PDB entry 7WGO | X-ray diffraction, 2.36 A resolution | chains A and B

Chain A:
Protein: Isoform 1 of Peroxisome proliferator-activated receptor gamma
Source organism: Homo sapiens
UniProt: P37231-2 (PPARG-2_HUMAN); residues 203-477 here = UniProt positions 203-477
Amino-acid sequence (279 residues; numbered 199 to 477; the number before each row is that of its first residue):
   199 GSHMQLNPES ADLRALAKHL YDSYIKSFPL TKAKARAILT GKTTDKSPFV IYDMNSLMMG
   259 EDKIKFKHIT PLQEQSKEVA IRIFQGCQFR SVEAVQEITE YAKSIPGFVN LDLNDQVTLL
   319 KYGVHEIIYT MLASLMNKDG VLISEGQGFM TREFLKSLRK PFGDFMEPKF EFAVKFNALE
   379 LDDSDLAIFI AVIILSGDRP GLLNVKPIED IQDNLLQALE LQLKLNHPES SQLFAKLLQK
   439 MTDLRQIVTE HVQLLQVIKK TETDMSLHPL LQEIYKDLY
Not modelled in the structure: 199-201
Sequence notes: expression tag (199-202)
Ligand contacts: PEM (2-[P-[2-P-chlorobenzamido)ethyl]phenoxy]-2-methylpropionic acid): Phe282, Cys285, Gln286, Arg288, Ser289, Ala292, His323, Ile326, Tyr327, Leu330, Leu333, Met364, His449, Leu453, Leu465, Leu469, Tyr473
What the authors report for this chain:
  - binding site for PEM: Arg288, Ser289, His323, His449, Tyr473

Chain B:
Protein: 15-meric peptide from Nuclear receptor coactivator 1
Notes: EC 2.3.1.48
UniProt: Q15788 (NCOA1_HUMAN); residues 600-614 here correspond to UniProt positions 683-697 (UniProt number = residue number + 83)
Amino-acid sequence (15 residues; each row starts with the number of its first residue):
   600 LTERHKILHR LLQEG
Not modelled in the structure: 600-601, 614
Curated features (UniProtKB/Swiss-Prot):
  - motif: Leu607 to Leu611 (LXXLL motif 4)

Chain A / chain B interface:
Pairs across the interface - 22 pairs, chain A then chain B:
  Lys301(A) with Leu610(B), hydrogen bond (side chain-backbone); Leu611(B); Glu613(B)
  Phe306(A) with Leu611(B), hydrophobic
  Leu311(A) with His608(B); Leu611(B), hydrophobic; Gln612(B)
  Gln314(A) with Leu611(B)
  Val315(A) with His604(B); His608(B); Leu611(B)
  Leu318(A) with Leu611(B), hydrophobic
  Lys319(A) with His604(B), hydrogen bond
  Pro467(A) with Ile606(B)
  Leu468(A) with Ile606(B)
  Glu471(A) with Arg603(B); His604(B); Lys605(B), hydrogen bond (side chain-backbone); Ile606(B), hydrogen bond (side chain-backbone); Leu607(B), hydrogen bond (side chain-backbone)
  Lys474(A) with Arg603(B)
  Asp475(A) with Arg603(B), salt bridge
Other interface residues (no listed pair), chain A (16 interface residues in all): Val293, Gln294, Thr297, Ile472

Overview:
The interface between chain A and chain B involves 16 residues on one side and 10 on the other; the contacts
include 5 hydrogen bonds and 1 salt bridge. Polar contacts include Asp475(A)-Arg603(B), Lys301(A)-Leu610(B)
and Lys319(A)-His604(B). Bound to chain A: compound PEM. The paper reports a binding site for PEM at
Arg288(A), Ser289(A) and His323(A) among others.
Here chain A is Isoform 1 of Peroxisome proliferator-activated receptor gamma (Homo sapiens) and chain B is
15-meric peptide from Nuclear receptor coactivator 1. Entry 7WGO (X-ray structure of human PPAR gamma ligand
binding domain-bezafibrate co-rystals obtained by co-crystallization) was determined by X-ray diffraction,
deposited together with 7WGL, 7WGN, 7WGP and 7WGQ.
